PDB entry 7AF5 | electron microscopy, 2.96 A resolution | chains 1 and J of the 9 polymer chains in the assembly

Chain 1:
Molecule: 16SrRNA (head domain of the 30S ribosome)
From: Escherichia coli
Sequence (1541 nucleotides; numbered 1 to 1541; the number before each row is that of its first residue):
     1 AAAUUGAAGA GUUUGAUCAU GGCUCAGAUU GAACGCUGGC GGCAGGCCUA ACACAUGCAA
    61 GUCGAACGGU AACAGGAAGA AGCUUGCUUC UUUGCUGACG AGUGGCGGAC GGGUGAGUAA
   121 UGUCUGGGAA ACUGCCUGAU GGAGGGGGAU AACUACUGGA AACGGUAGCU AAUACCGCAU
   181 AACGUCGCAA GACCAAAGAG GGGGACCUUC GGGCCUCUUG CCAUCGGAUG UGCCCAGAUG
   241 GGAUUAGCUA GUAGGUGGGG UAACGGCUCA CCUAGGCGAC GAUCCCUAGC UGGUCUGAGA
   301 GGAUGACCAG CCACACUGGA ACUGAGACAC GGUCCAGACU CCUACGGGAG GCAGCAGUGG
   361 GGAAUAUUGC ACAAUGGGCG CAAGCCUGAU GCAGCCAUGC CGCGUGUAUG AAGAAGGCCU
   421 UCGGGUUGUA AAGUACUUUC AGCGGGGAGG AAGGGAGUAA AGUUAAUACC UUUGCUCAUU
   481 GACGUUACCC GCAGAAGAAG CACCGGCUAA CUCCGUGCCA GCAGCCXCGG UAAUACGGAG
   541 GGUGCAAGCG UUAAUCGGAA UUACUGGGCG UAAAGCGCAC GCAGGCGGUU UGUUAAGUCA
   601 GAUGUGAAAU CCCCGGGCUC AACCUGGGAA CUGCAUCUGA UACUGGCAAG CUUGAGUCUC
   661 GUAGAGGGGG GUAGAAUUCC AGGUGUAGCG GUGAAAUGCG UAGAGAUCUG GAGGAAUACC
   721 GGUGGCGAAG GCGGCCCCCU GGACGAAGAC UGACGCUCAG GUGCGAAAGC GUGGGGAGCA
   781 AACAGGAUUA GAUACCCUGG UAGUCCACGC CGUAAACGAU GUCGACUUGG AGGUUGUGCC
   841 CUUGAGGCGU GGCUUCCGGA GCUAACGCGU UAAGUCGACC GCCUGGGGAG UACGGCCGCA
   901 AGGUUAAAAC UCAAAUGAAU UGACGGGGGC CCGCACAAGC GGUGGAGCAU GUGGUUUAAU
   961 UCGAUGXAAC GCGAAGAACC UUACCUGGUC UUGACAUCCA CGGAAGUUUU CAGAGAUGAG
  1021 AAUGUGCCUU CGGGAACCGU GAGACAGGUG CUGCAUGGCU GUCGUCAGCU CGUGUUGUGA
  1081 AAUGUUGGGU UAAGUCCCGC AACGAGCGCA ACCCUUAUCC UUUGUUGCCA GCGGUCCGGC
  1141 CGGGAACUCA AAGGAGACUG CCAGUGAUAA ACUGGAGGAA GGUGGGGAUG ACGUCAAGUC
  1201 AUCAUGGCCC UUACGACCAG GGCUACACAC GUGCUACAAU GGCGCAUACA AAGAGAAGCG
  1261 ACCUCGCGAG AGCAAGCGGA CCUCAUAAAG UGCGUCGUAG UCCGGAUUGG AGUCUGCAAC
  1321 UCGACUCCAU GAAGUCGGAA UCGCUAGUAA UCGUGGAUCA GAAUGCCACG GUGAAUACGU
  1381 UCCCGGCCUU GUACACACCG CCCGUXACAC CAUGGGAGUG GGUUGCAAAA GAAGUAGGUA
  1441 GCUUAACCUU CGGGAGGGCG CUUACCACUU UGUGAUUCAU GACUGGGGUG AAGUCGUAAC
  1501 AAGGUAACCG UAGGGGAACC UGCGGUUGGA UCACCUCCUU A
Not modelled in the structure: 1-930, 1387-1541
Modified / non-standard residues: PSU (pseudouridine-5'-monophosphate) at position 516, G7M (N7-methyl-guanosine-5'-monophosphate) at position 527, 2MG (2N-methylguanosine-5'-monophosphate) at position 966, 5MC (5-methylcytidine-5'-monophosphate) at position 967, 2MG (2N-methylguanosine-5'-monophosphate) at position 1207, 4OC (4n,o2'-methylcytidine-5'-monophosphate) at position 1401, 5MC (5-methylcytidine-5'-monophosphate) at position 1406, UR3 (3-methyluridine-5'-monophoshate) at position 1497, 2MG (2N-methylguanosine-5'-monophosphate) at position 1515, MA6 (6N-dimethyladenosine-5'-monophoshate) at position 1517, MA6 (6N-dimethyladenosine-5'-monophoshate) at position 1518
Bound ions: Mg2+ site 1 near C934 (its only coordinating residue here); Mg2+ site 2: A935, G1343; Mg2+ site 3 near A937 (its only coordinating residue here); Mg2+ site 4: G944, G945; Mg2+ site 5 near C972 (its only coordinating residue here); Mg2+ site 6: G976, C1359; Mg2+ site 7 near C980 (its only coordinating residue here); Mg2+ site 8: G993, G1041; Mg2+ site 9: C1054, A1197, G1198; Mg2+ site 10: C1054, A1197; Mg2+ site 11 near C1066 (its only coordinating residue here); Mg2+ site 12: U1085, G1099; 15 more Mg2+ sites not listed

Chain J:
Name: 30S ribosomal protein S10
From: Escherichia coli
UniProtKB: C3SQT7 (C3SQT7_ECOLX); residues 1-103 here = UniProt positions 1-103
Chain sequence (103 residues; each row starts with the number of its first residue):
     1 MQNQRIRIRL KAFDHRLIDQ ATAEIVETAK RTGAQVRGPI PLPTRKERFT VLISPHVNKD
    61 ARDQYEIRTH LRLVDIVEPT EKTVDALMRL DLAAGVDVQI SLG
Not modelled in the structure: 1-3, 103

How chain 1 and chain J interact:
Pairs across the interface (71; chain 1 residue first):
  G963(1) - His56(J)  hydrogen bond to the base
  A964(1) - His56(J)  sugar contact
  A964(1) - Val57(J)  sugar contact
  A969(1) - Asn58(J)  phosphate contact
  C972(1) - Val57(J)  hydrogen bond to the sugar
  C972(1) - Lys59(J)  phosphate contact
  G973(1) - Pro55(J)  sugar contact
  G973(1) - His56(J)  hydrogen bond to the base
  G973(1) - Val57(J)  sugar contact
  G973(1) - Lys59(J)  salt bridge to the phosphate
  A974(1) - Leu52(J)  phosphate contact
  A975(1) - Lys59(J)  salt bridge to the phosphate
  A975(1) - Arg62(J)  hydrogen bond to the base
  C1059(1) - Ile53(J)  hydrogen bond to the sugar
  C1059(1) - Pro55(J)  base contact
  U1060(1) - Ile53(J)  phosphate contact
  U1060(1) - Ser54(J)  hydrogen bond to the sugar
  U1060(1) - Pro55(J)  sugar contact
  U1060(1) - Asn58(J)  hydrogen bond to the sugar
  U1060(1) - Ala61(J)  phosphate contact
  G1061(1) - Ile53(J)  phosphate contact
  G1061(1) - Asn58(J)  sugar contact
  G1061(1) - Ala61(J)  phosphate contact
  U1115(1) - Arg68(J)  salt bridge to the phosphate
  U1123(1) - Gly38(J)  hydrogen bond to the sugar
  U1123(1) - Pro39(J)  hydrogen bond to the sugar
  U1123(1) - Ile40(J)  sugar contact
  U1123(1) - Pro41(J)  base contact
  G1124(1) - Arg37(J)  salt bridge to the phosphate
  G1124(1) - Gly38(J)  hydrogen bond to the phosphate
  G1124(1) - Ile40(J)  phosphate contact
  U1125(1) - Arg7(J)  hydrogen bond to the phosphate
  U1125(1) - Arg37(J)  salt bridge to the phosphate
  U1125(1) - Ile40(J)  phosphate contact
  U1126(1) - Arg7(J)  salt bridge to the phosphate
  U1126(1) - Arg9(J)  hydrogen bond to the base
  U1126(1) - Leu42(J)  base contact
  U1126(1) - Leu73(J)  base contact
  A1150(1) - Pro41(J)  hydrogen bond to the sugar
  A1150(1) - Leu42(J)  sugar contact
  A1150(1) - Pro43(J)  sugar contact
  A1151(1) - Pro41(J)  sugar contact
  A1151(1) - Leu42(J)  sugar contact
  A1151(1) - Pro43(J)  phosphate contact
  A1151(1) - Thr44(J)  hydrogen bond to the phosphate
  A1151(1) - Arg72(J)  hydrogen bond to the phosphate
  A1152(1) - His15(J)  phosphate contact
  A1152(1) - Asp19(J)  sugar contact
  A1152(1) - Thr44(J)  phosphate contact
  A1152(1) - His70(J)  salt bridge to the phosphate
  A1152(1) - Arg72(J)  salt bridge to the phosphate
  G1153(1) - His15(J)  salt bridge to the phosphate
  G1153(1) - Arg16(J)  salt bridge to the phosphate
  G1198(1) - Pro55(J)  base contact
  G1198(1) - Val57(J)  sugar contact
  U1199(1) - His56(J)  sugar contact
  G1253(1) - Lys46(J)  phosphate contact
  A1254(1) - Lys46(J)  phosphate contact
  A1254(1) - Glu47(J)  phosphate contact
  G1255(1) - Arg45(J)  salt bridge to the phosphate
  G1279(1) - Arg9(J)  salt bridge to the phosphate
  G1279(1) - Lys11(J)  salt bridge to the phosphate
  G1279(1) - Arg45(J)  base contact
  A1280(1) - Arg9(J)  salt bridge to the phosphate
  A1280(1) - Pro43(J)  sugar contact
  A1280(1) - Leu71(J)  phosphate contact
  C1366(1) - Arg62(J)  hydrogen bond to the sugar
  C1367(1) - Thr50(J)  hydrogen bond to the sugar
  C1367(1) - Arg62(J)  sugar contact
  C1367(1) - Gln64(J)  hydrogen bond to the phosphate
  A1368(1) - Gln64(J)  hydrogen bond to the phosphate
Other interface residues (no listed pair), chain 1 (32 interface residues in all): G1058, C1114, U1202
Other interface residues (no listed pair), chain J (35 interface residues in all): Val36

Overview:
The interface between chain 1 and chain J involves 32 residues on one side and 35 on the other, with 19
hydrogen bonds and 14 salt bridges. Polar pairs include G963(1)-His56(J), G973(1)-His56(J) and
A975(1)-Arg62(J). A935(1) and G1343(1) form the Mg2+ site 2.
Here chain 1 is 16SrRNA (head domain of the 30S ribosome) and chain J is 30S ribosomal protein S10, both from
Escherichia coli. Entry 7AF5 (Bacterial 30S ribosomal subunit assembly complex state I (head domain)) was
determined by electron microscopy, deposited together with 7AF3, 7AF8, 7AFA, 7AFD, 7AFH, 7AFI and 17 further
entries.
